3LGE - chains C and D of the 8 polymer chains in the assembly; structure by X-ray diffraction, 2.20 A resolution.

Chain C (and D):
Protein: Fructose-bisphosphate aldolase A
Source organism: Oryctolagus cuniculus
Notes: EC 4.1.2.13; chain D of this document is another copy of the same molecule, construct and numbering; everything in this record applies to it too
Reference sequence: P00883 (ALDOA_RABIT); residues 1-363 here correspond to UniProt positions 2-364 (UniProt number = residue number + 1)
Sequence (363 residues; row label = number of the first residue in the row):
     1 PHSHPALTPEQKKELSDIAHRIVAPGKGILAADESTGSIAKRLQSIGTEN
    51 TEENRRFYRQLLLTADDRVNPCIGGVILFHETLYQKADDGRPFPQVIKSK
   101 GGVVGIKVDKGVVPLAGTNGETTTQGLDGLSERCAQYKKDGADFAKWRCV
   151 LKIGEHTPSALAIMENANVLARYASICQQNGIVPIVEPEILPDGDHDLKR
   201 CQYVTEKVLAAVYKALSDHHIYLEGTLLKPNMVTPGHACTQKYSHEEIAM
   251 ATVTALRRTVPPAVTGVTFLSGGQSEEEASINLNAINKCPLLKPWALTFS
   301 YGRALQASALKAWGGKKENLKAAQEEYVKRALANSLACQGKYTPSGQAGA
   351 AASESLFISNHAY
Disordered / not traced: 345-355 (chain D: 345-358)
Curated features (UniProtKB/Swiss-Prot):
  - active site: Glu187 (Proton acceptor), Lys229 (Schiff-base intermediate with dihydroxyacetone-P)
  - binding site (beta-D-fructose 1,6-bisphosphate): Arg42, Ser271 to Gly273, Ser300, Arg303
  - site: Cys72 (Essential for substrate cleavage), Lys107 (Essential for substrate cleavage), Lys146 (Alkylation inactivates the enzyme), His361 (Alkylation inactivates the enzyme), Tyr363 (Necessary for preference for fructose 1,6-bisphosphate over fructose 1-phosphate)
  - modified residue: Thr8 (Phosphothreonine), Ser35 (Phosphoserine), Ser38 (Phosphoserine), Lys41 (N6-acetyllysine), Ser45 (Phosphoserine), Lys98 (N6-(2-hydroxyisobutyryl)lysine), Lys107 (N6-acetyllysine), Lys110 (N6-acetyllysine), Ser131 (Phosphoserine), Lys146 (N6-(2-hydroxyisobutyryl)lysine), Ser271 (Phosphoserine), Lys311 (N6-malonyllysine), Lys329 (N6-acetyllysine), Asn360 (Deamidated asparagine)
  - cross-link: Lys41 (Glycyl lysine isopeptide (Lys-Gly) (interchain with G-Cter in SUMO1))

Interface between chain C and chain D:
Pairs across the interface (58):
  His2(C) with His156(D)
  His4(C) with Gly117(D); Thr118(D); Asn119(D); His156(D)
  Ala6(C) with Gly117(D)
  Val113(C) with Arg172(D)
  Leu115(C) with Arg172(D)
  Ala116(C) with Ser175(D); Gln179(D); His220(D)
  Gly117(C) with His4(D); Ala6(D); His220(D)
  Thr118(C) with His4(D)
  Asn119(C) with His4(D)
  Thr123(C) with Arg172(D)
  Gln125(C) with Asp128(D); Gly129(D), hydrogen bond (side chain-backbone)
  Gly126(C) with Asp128(D), hydrogen bond (backbone-side chain)
  Leu127(C) with Gln125(D); Asp128(D), hydrogen bond (backbone-side chain)
  Asp128(C) with Gln125(D); Gly126(D), hydrogen bond (side chain-backbone); Leu127(D), hydrogen bond (side chain-backbone); Asp128(D), hydrogen bond (backbone-side chain)
  Gly129(C) with Gln125(D), hydrogen bond (backbone-side chain)
  His156(C) with His2(D), hydrogen bond; His4(D)
  Leu161(C) with Asp218(D); His219(D); His220(D)
  Met164(C) with Asn168(D)
  Glu165(C) with Asn168(D), hydrogen bond; Arg172(D), salt bridge; His219(D)
  Asn168(C) with Met164(D); Glu165(D), hydrogen bond; Asn168(D)
  Arg172(C) with Val113(D); Leu115(D); Thr123(D); Glu165(D), salt bridge
  Ser175(C) with Ala116(D)
  Gln179(C) with Ala116(D)
  Gln202(C) with Tyr363(D), hydrogen bond (side chain-backbone)
  Asp218(C) with Leu161(D); Met164(D)
  His219(C) with Leu161(D); Met164(D)
  His220(C) with Ala116(D); Gly117(D); Leu161(D)
  Glu247(C) with Tyr363(D)
  Met250(C) with Asn360(D); Tyr363(D), hydrophobic
  Ala251(C) with Tyr363(D), hydrophobic
  Arg258(C) with Tyr363(D), hydrogen bond (side chain-backbone)
Other interface residues (no listed pair), chain C (36 interface residues in all): Pro5, Lys110, Leu198, Thr254, Leu291
Other interface residues (no listed pair), chain D (30 interface residues in all): Pro5, Lys110

Overview:
36 residues of chain C face 30 of chain D across their interface, with 12 hydrogen bonds and 2 salt bridges.
Polar contacts include Glu165(C)-Arg172(D), Gln125(C)-Gly129(D) and Gly126(C)-Asp128(D). From UniProt:
active-site residues Glu187(C) and Lys229(C) and 6 beta-D-fructose 1,6-bisphosphate-binding residues on chain
C.
Chain C and chain D are both Fructose-bisphosphate aldolase A (Oryctolagus cuniculus); the structure, Crystal
structure of rabbit muscle aldolase-SNX9 LC4 complex, was determined by X-ray diffraction.
